7I1Q - chains A and B; structure by X-ray diffraction, 1.73 A resolution.

# Chain A
Name: Serine protease subunit NS2B
Source organism: Zika virus
Reference sequence: Q32ZE1 (POLG_ZIKV); residues 46-89 here correspond to UniProt positions 1414-1457 (UniProt number = residue number + 1368)
Amino-acid sequence (46 residues; row label = number of the first residue in the row):
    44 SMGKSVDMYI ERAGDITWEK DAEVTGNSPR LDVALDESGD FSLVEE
Not modelled in the structure: 44-49, 89
Construct notes: expression tag (44-45)

# Chain B
Name: Serine protease NS3
Source organism: Zika virus
Notes: EC 3.4.21.91, 3.6.1.15, 3.6.4.13
Reference sequence: Q32ZE1 (POLG_ZIKV); residues 11-177 here correspond to UniProt positions 1509-1675 (UniProt number = residue number + 1498)
Amino-acid sequence (168 residues; row label = number of the first residue in the row):
    10 MKEVKKGETT DGVYRVMTRR LLGSTQVGVG VMQEGVFHTM WHVTKGAALR SGEGRLDPYW
    70 GDVKQDLVSY CGPWKLDAAW DGLSEVQLLA VPPGERAKNI QTLPGIFKTK DGDIGAVALD
   130 YPAGTSGSPI LDKCGRVIGL YGNGVVIKNG SYVSAITQGK REEETPVE
Not modelled in the structure: 10-15, 172-177
Disulfide bonds: Cys-143 forms a disulfide with the same residue of a neighbouring copy of this chain
Construct notes: initiating methionine (10); conflict Lys-107 (Arg1605 in Q32ZE1)
Small-molecule neighbours: ethyl 4-amino-8-cyanoquinoline-3-carboxylate (A1BXJ): Asp-129, Tyr-130, Pro-131, Ala-132, Ser-135, Tyr-150, Gly-151, Tyr-161
UniProt features mapped onto this chain:
  - active site (Charge relay system): His-51, Asp-75, Ser-135

# How chain A and chain B interact
Contacting residue pairs (93):
  Asp-50(A) / Arg-59(B)  salt bridge
  Met-51(A) / Met-26(B)
  Met-51(A) / Val-36(B)  hydrophobic
  Met-51(A) / Val-52(B)
  Met-51(A) / Thr-53(B)
  Met-51(A) / Leu-58(B)  hydrophobic
  Met-51(A) / Arg-59(B)  hydrogen bond (backbone-backbone)
  Tyr-52(A) / Arg-24(B)
  Tyr-52(A) / Val-25(B)
  Tyr-52(A) / Met-26(B)  hydrogen bond (backbone-backbone)
  Tyr-52(A) / Arg-28(B)
  Tyr-52(A) / Ser-33(B)
  Tyr-52(A) / Arg-59(B)
  Ile-53(A) / Arg-24(B)
  Ile-53(A) / Met-41(B)  hydrophobic
  Ile-53(A) / Phe-46(B)  hydrophobic
  Ile-53(A) / Arg-59(B)  hydrogen bond (backbone-backbone)
  Ile-53(A) / Ser-60(B)
  Ile-53(A) / Leu-65(B)  hydrophobic
  Glu-54(A) / Tyr-23(B)
  Glu-54(A) / Arg-24(B)  hydrogen bond (backbone-backbone)
  Glu-54(A) / Met-26(B)
  Arg-55(A) / Glu-17(B)
  Arg-55(A) / Thr-19(B)
  Arg-55(A) / Asp-20(B)  hydrogen bond (side chain-backbone)
  Arg-55(A) / Val-22(B)
  Arg-55(A) / Tyr-23(B)
  Ala-56(A) / Val-22(B)  hydrogen bond (backbone-backbone)
  Ala-56(A) / Val-100(B)  hydrophobic
  Ala-56(A) / Ala-106(B)
  Gly-57(A) / Gly-21(B)
  Gly-57(A) / Val-22(B)  hydrogen bond (backbone-backbone)
  Asp-58(A) / Leu-98(B)
  Ile-59(A) / Gly-21(B)
  Ile-59(A) / Val-22(B)
  Ile-59(A) / Val-40(B)  hydrophobic
  Ile-59(A) / Leu-98(B)  hydrophobic
  Ile-59(A) / Leu-140(B)  hydrophobic
  Ile-59(A) / Gly-144(B)
  Ile-59(A) / Val-146(B)  hydrophobic
  Thr-60(A) / Asn-108(B)  hydrogen bond (backbone-side chain)
  Thr-60(A) / Leu-140(B)
  Trp-61(A) / Glu-94(B)
  Trp-61(A) / Val-95(B)
  Trp-61(A) / Gln-96(B)
  Trp-61(A) / Gln-110(B)
  Trp-61(A) / Leu-140(B)
  Trp-61(A) / Asp-141(B)
  Trp-61(A) / Lys-142(B)
  Glu-62(A) / Gln-96(B)  hydrogen bond (backbone-side chain)
  Glu-62(A) / Asn-108(B)
  Ala-65(A) / Gln-96(B)
  Ala-65(A) / Asn-108(B)
  Glu-66(A) / Ile-109(B)
  Glu-66(A) / Gln-110(B)  hydrogen bond (backbone-backbone)
  Val-67(A) / Gln-110(B)
  Thr-68(A) / Ile-109(B)
  Thr-68(A) / Gln-110(B)  hydrogen bond (backbone-backbone)
  Thr-68(A) / Thr-111(B)  hydrogen bond (backbone-side chain)
  Thr-68(A) / Leu-128(B)
  Gly-69(A) / Thr-111(B)
  Gly-69(A) / Ala-127(B)
  Asn-70(A) / Thr-111(B)
  Asn-70(A) / Leu-112(B)
  Asn-70(A) / Ala-127(B)
  Ser-71(A) / Leu-112(B)  hydrogen bond (side chain-backbone)
  Ser-71(A) / Pro-113(B)
  Ser-71(A) / Gly-114(B)
  Pro-72(A) / Gly-114(B)
  Pro-72(A) / Ile-115(B)  hydrogen bond (backbone-backbone)
  Arg-73(A) / Ile-115(B)
  Leu-74(A) / Ile-115(B)  hydrogen bond (backbone-backbone)
  Leu-74(A) / Phe-116(B)
  Leu-74(A) / Lys-117(B)  hydrogen bond (backbone-backbone)
  Leu-74(A) / Ile-156(B)  hydrophobic
  Asp-75(A) / Lys-117(B)
  Val-76(A) / Phe-116(B)  hydrophobic
  Val-76(A) / Lys-117(B)  hydrogen bond (backbone-backbone)
  Val-76(A) / Thr-118(B)
  Leu-78(A) / Lys-73(B)
  Asp-79(A) / Lys-73(B)
  Ser-81(A) / Val-72(B)
  Gly-82(A) / Val-72(B)
  Gly-82(A) / Lys-73(B)
  Gly-82(A) / Asn-152(B)  hydrogen bond (backbone-side chain)
  Phe-84(A) / Asn-152(B)
  Phe-84(A) / Gly-153(B)
  Phe-84(A) / Val-154(B)  hydrophobic
  Phe-84(A) / Ala-164(B)  hydrophobic
  Ser-85(A) / Val-154(B)
  Leu-86(A) / Val-154(B)  hydrophobic
  Leu-86(A) / Val-155(B)
  Leu-86(A) / Ile-156(B)  hydrophobic
Other interface residues (no listed pair), chain A (34 interface residues in all): Glu-80, Glu-88
Other interface residues (no listed pair), chain B (61 interface residues in all): Thr-27, Arg-29, Ala-57, Lys-107, Ile-123, Pro-138, Lys-157, Val-162

# In short
34 residues of chain A and 61 residues of chain B are in contact, with 18 hydrogen bonds and 1 salt bridge.
Among the polar pairs are Asp-50(A)/Arg-59(B), Arg-55(A)/Asp-20(B) and Thr-60(A)/Asn-108(B). Bound to chain B:
ethyl 4-amino-8-cyanoquinoline-3-carboxylate. UniProt lists 3 active-site residues on chain B.
Chain A is Serine protease subunit NS2B and chain B is Serine protease NS3, both from Zika virus; the
structure, PanDDA analysis group deposition -- Crystal Structure of ZIKV NS2B-NS3 protease in complex with
MFP-0011753-001-001, was determined by X-ray diffraction.
